PDB entry 1FFK | X-ray diffraction, 2.40 A resolution | chains 0 and B of the 29 polymer chains in the assembly

Chain 0:
Molecule: 23S RRNA
Organism: Haloarcula marismortui
Sequence (2922 nucleotides; each row starts with the number of its first residue):
     2 UUGGCUACUA UGCCAGCUGG UGGAUUGCUC GGCUCAGGCG CUGAUGAAGG ACGUGCCAAG
    62 CUGCGAUAAG CCAUGGGGAG CCGCACGGAG GCGAAGAACC AUGGAUUUCC GAAUGAGAAU
   122 CUCUCUAACA AUUGCUUCGC GCAAUGAGGA ACCCCGAGAA CUGAAACAUC UCAGUAUCGG
   182 GAGGAACAGA AAACGCAAUG UGAUGUCGUU AGUAACCGCG AGUGAACGCG AUACAGCCCA
   242 AACCGAAGCC CUCACGGGCA AUGUGGUGUC AGGGCUACCU CUCAUCAGCC GACCGUCUCG
   302 ACGAAGUCUC UUGGAACAGA GCGUGAUACA GGGUGACAAC CCCGUACUCG AGACCAGUAC
   362 GACGUGCGGU AGUGCCAGAG UAGCGGGGGU UGGAUAUCCC UCGCGAAUAA CGCAGGCAUC
   422 GACUGCGAAG GCUAAACACA ACCUGAGACC GAUAGUGAAC AAGUAGUGUG AACGAACGCU
   482 GCAAAGUACC CUCAGAAGGG AGGCGAAAUA GAGCAUGAAA UCAGUUGGCG AUCGAGCGAC
   542 AGGGCAUACA AGGUCCCUCG ACGAAUGACC GACGCGCGAG CGUCCAGUAA GACUCACGGG
   602 AAGCCGAUGU UCUGUCGUAC GUUUUGAAAA ACGAGCCAGG GAGUGUGUCU GCAUGGCAAG
   662 UCUAACCGGA GUAUCCGGGG AGGCACAGGG AAACCGACAU GGCCGCAGGG CUUUGCCCGA
   722 GGGCCGCCGU CUUCAAGGGC GGGGAGCCAU GUGGACACGA CCCGAAUCCG GACGAUCUAC
   782 GCAUGGACAA GAUGAAGCGU GCCGAAAGGC ACGUGGAAGU CUGUUAGAGU UGGUGUCCUA
   842 CAAUACCCUC UCGUGAUCUA UGUGUAGGGG UGAAAGGCCC AUCGAGUCCG GCAACAGCUG
   902 GUUCCAAUCG AAACAUGUCG AAGCAUGACC UCCGCCGAGG UAGUCUGUGA GGUAGAGCGA
   962 CCGAUUGGUG UGUCCGCCUC CGAGAGGAGU CGGCACACCU GUCAAACUCC AAACUUACAG
  1022 ACGCCGUUUG ACGCGGGGAU UCCGGUGCGC GGGGUAAGCC UGUGUACCAG GAGGGGAACA
  1082 ACCCAGAGAU AGGUUAAGGU CCCCAAGUGU GGAUUAAGUG UAAUCCUCUG AAGGUGGUCU
  1142 CGAGCCCUAG ACAGCCGGGA GGUGAGCUUA GAAGCAGCUA CCCUCUAAGA AAAGCGUAAC
  1202 AGCUUACCGG CCGAGGUUUG AGGCGCCCAA AAUGAUCGGG ACUCAAAUCC ACCACCGAGA
  1262 CCUGUCCGUA CCACUCAUAC UGGUAAUCGA GUAGAUUGGC GCUCUAAUUG GAUGGAAGUA
  1322 GGGGUGAAAA CUCCUAUGGA CCGAUUAGUG ACGAAAAUCC UGGCCAUAGU AGCAGCGAUA
  1382 GUCGGGUGAG AACCCCGACG GCCUAAUGGA UAAGGGUUCC UCAGCACUGC UGAUCAGCUG
  1442 AGGGUUAGCC GGUCCUAAGU CAUACCGCAA CUCGACUAUG ACGAAAUGGG AAACGGGUUA
  1502 AUAUUCCCGU GCCACUAUGC AGUGAAAGUU GACGCCCUGG GGUCGAUCAC GCUGGGCAUU
  1562 CGCCCAGUCG AACCGUCCAA CUCCGUGGAA GCCGUAAUGG CAGGAAGCGG ACGAACGGCG
  1622 GCAUAGGGAA ACGUGAUUCA ACCUGGGGCC CAUGAAAAGA CGAGCAUAGU GUCCGUACCG
  1682 AGAACCGACA CAGGUGUCCA UGGCGGCGAA AGCCAAGGCC UGUCGGGAGC AACCAACGUU
  1742 AGGGAAUUCG GCAAGUUAGU CCCGUACCUU CGGAAGAAGG GAUGCCUGCU CCGGAACGGA
  1802 GCAGGUCGCA GUGACUCGGA AGCUCGGACU GUCUAGUAAC AACAUAGGUG ACCGCAAAUC
  1862 CGCAAGGACU CGUACGGUCA CUGAAUCCUG CCCAGUGCAG GUAUCUGAAC ACCUCGUACA
  1922 AGAGGACGAA GGACCUGUCA ACGGCGGGGG UAACUAUGAC CCUCUUAAGG UAGCGUAGUA
  1982 CCUUGCCGCA UCAGUAGCGG CUUGCAUGAA UGGAUUAACC AGAGCUUCAC UGUCCCAACG
  2042 UUGGGCCCGG UGAACUGUAC AUUCCAGUGC GGAGUCUGGA GACACCCAGG GGGAAGCGAA
  2102 GACCCUAUGG AGCUUUACUG CAGGCUGUCG CUGAGACGUG GUCGCCGAUG UGCAGCAUAG
  2162 GUAGGAGACA CUACACAGGU ACCCGCGCUA GCGGGCCACC GAGUCAACAG UGAAAUACUA
  2222 CCCGUCGGUG ACUGCGACUC UCACUCCGGG AGGAGGACAC CGAUAGCCGG GCAGUUUGAC
  2282 UGGGGCGGUA CGCGCUCGAA AAGAUAUCGA GCGCGCCCUA UGGCUAUCUC AGCCGGGACA
  2342 GAGACCCGGC GAAGAGUGCA AGAGCAAAAG AUAGCUUGAC AGUGUUCUUC CCAACGAGGA
  2402 ACGCUGACGC GAAAGCGUGG UCUAGCGAAC CAAUUAGCCU GCUUGAUGCG GGCAAUUGAU
  2462 GACAGAAAAG CUACCCUAGG GAUAACAGAG UCGUCACUCG CAAGAGCACA UAUCGACCGA
  2522 GUGGCUUGCU ACCUCGAUGU CGGUUCCCUC CAUCCUGCCC GUGCAGAAGC GGGCAAGGGU
  2582 GAGGUUGUUC GCCUAUUAAA GGAGGUCGUG AGCUGGGUUU AGACCGUCGU GAGACAGGUC
  2642 GGCUGCUAUC UACUGGGUGU GUAAUGGUGU CUGACAAGAA CGACCGUAUA GUACGAGAGG
  2702 AACUACGGUU GGUGGCCACU GGUGUACCGG UUGUUCGAGA GAGCACGUGC CGGGUAGCCA
  2762 CGCCACACGG GGUAAGAGCU GAACGCAUCU AAGCUCGAAA CCCACUUGGA AAAGAGACAC
  2822 CGCCGAGGUC CCGCGUACAA GACGCGGUCG AUAGACUCGG GGUGUGCGCG UCGAGGUAAC
  2882 GAGACGUUAA GCCCACGAGC ACUAACAGAC CAAAGCCAUC AU
Unresolved in the structure: 2-9, 126-128, 715, 971-998, 1161-1206, 1560, 1952-1963, 2137-2236, 2339-2343, 2664-2666, 2915-2923
Sequence notes: conflict C560 (U3155 in 3377779)
Bound ions: Mg2+ site 1: G627, A2483, C2534; K+: G2102, G2482, C2536; Mg2+ site 2: A2483, C2533, C2534

Chain B:
Name: Ribosomal protein L3
Organism: Haloarcula marismortui
Notes: engineered mutation(s): GLU67 DELETION, TYR312 INSERTION
UniProt: P20279 (RL3_HALMA); numbering as in UniProt; present here: 1-310, 312-337
Chain sequence (337 residues; numbered 1 to 337; the number before each row is that of its first residue):
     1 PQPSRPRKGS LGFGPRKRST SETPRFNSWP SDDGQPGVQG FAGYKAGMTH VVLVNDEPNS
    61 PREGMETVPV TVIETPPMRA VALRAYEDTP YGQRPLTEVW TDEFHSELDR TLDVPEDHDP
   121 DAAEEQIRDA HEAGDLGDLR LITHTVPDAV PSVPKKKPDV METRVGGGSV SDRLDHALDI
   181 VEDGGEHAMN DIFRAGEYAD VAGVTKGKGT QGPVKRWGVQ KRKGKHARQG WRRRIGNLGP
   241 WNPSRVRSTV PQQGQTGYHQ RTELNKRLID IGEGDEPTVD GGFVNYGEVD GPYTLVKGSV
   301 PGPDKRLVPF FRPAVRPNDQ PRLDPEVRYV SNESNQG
Sequence notes: insertion (311)

How chain 0 and chain B interact:
Residue-residue contacts (89; chain 0 residue first):
  U837(0) with Gly230(B), phosphate contact
  U1234(0) with Pro243(B), base contact
  A1733(0) with Gln211(B), sugar contact; Gly212(B), phosphate contact
  C1734(0) with Gly212(B), phosphate contact
  C1735(0) with Gly230(B), phosphate contact; Trp231(B), phosphate contact; Arg232(B), phosphate contact
  A1736(0) with Gly230(B), phosphate contact
  U2034(0) with Gly224(B), phosphate contact
  C2035(0) with Lys223(B), phosphate contact; Gly224(B), phosphate contact
  A2038(0) with Gln220(B), phosphate contact; Lys221(B), phosphate contact
  G2093(0) with Asn237(B), phosphate contact; Leu238(B), phosphate contact; Ser244(B), sugar contact; Arg245(B), base contact
  G2094(0) with Ser244(B), sugar contact
  U2546(0) with Gly236(B), sugar contact
  C2547(0) with Val219(B), phosphate contact; Gln220(B), phosphate contact
  C2548(0) with Arg7(B), phosphate contact; Lys8(B), phosphate contact; Val250(B), sugar contact
  G2580(0) with Pro6(B), phosphate contact
  G2582(0) with Pro3(B), phosphate contact; Ser4(B), phosphate contact
  U2607(0) with Trp241(B), phosphate contact; Asn242(B), phosphate contact
  G2609(0) with Pro240(B), sugar contact; Trp241(B), sugar contact
  G2613(0) with Gly236(B), base contact
  C2614(0) with His226(B), sugar contact
  A2653(0) with Val246(B), sugar contact
  C2654(0) with Ser248(B), phosphate contact
  U2655(0) with Ser248(B), sugar contact
  G2656(0) with Pro15(B), phosphate contact; Arg16(B), phosphate contact; Lys17(B), phosphate contact; Gln255(B), sugar contact
  G2657(0) with Lys17(B), phosphate contact; Arg18(B), phosphate contact
  U2671(0) with Met161(B), phosphate contact
  C2672(0) with Met161(B), phosphate contact; Glu162(B), phosphate contact
  U2673(0) with Gln93(B), phosphate contact
  G2674(0) with Gly92(B), phosphate contact
  A2678(0) with Gly12(B), base contact
  G2679(0) with Gly12(B), sugar contact
  A2681(0) with Ser10(B), base contact
  U2714(0) with Gly9(B), phosphate contact
  G2715(0) with Gly9(B), phosphate contact; Ser10(B), phosphate contact
  G2716(0) with Gly302(B), sugar contact
  C2717(0) with Thr205(B), phosphate contact; Lys206(B), phosphate contact; Pro303(B), phosphate contact
  A2719(0) with Met48(B), sugar contact; Thr49(B), sugar contact
  U2756(0) with Gln336(B), phosphate contact; Gly337(B), phosphate contact
  A2757(0) with Gln336(B), phosphate contact
  C2765(0) with Gly298(B), sugar contact
  A2766(0) with Leu264(B), sugar contact
  U2808(0) with Gly14(B), sugar contact; Arg261(B), phosphate contact
  G2809(0) with Gly14(B), sugar contact
  C2819(0) with Thr97(B), phosphate contact
  C2821(0) with Pro115(B), phosphate contact
  U2837(0) with Leu307(B), base contact
  A2838(0) with Lys206(B), phosphate contact; Gly207(B), phosphate contact
  C2839(0) with Gly207(B), phosphate contact; Lys208(B), phosphate contact; Gly209(B), phosphate contact
  A2840(0) with Gly209(B), phosphate contact
  C2846(0) with Pro154(B), phosphate contact
  G2847(0) with Pro154(B), phosphate contact
  U2853(0) with Val153(B), phosphate contact
  G2861(0) with Gly281(B), sugar contact; Ser334(B), sugar contact
  G2862(0) with Gly337(B), phosphate contact
  G2863(0) with Gly337(B), phosphate contact
  C2897(0) with Val284(B), sugar contact; Asn285(B), phosphate contact
  G2898(0) with Asn285(B), phosphate contact; Gly287(B), phosphate contact
  A2899(0) with Gly287(B), phosphate contact
Other interface residues (no listed pair), chain 0 (69 interface residues in all): G836, U2545, U2581, U2669, C2707, C2718, U2807, A2818, A2820, C2822, G2860
Other interface residues (no listed pair), chain B (96 interface residues in all): Gln2, Arg5, Leu11, Phe13, Ser28, Asn59, Pro69, Pro95, Leu96, Glu98, Leu112, Val114, Asp117, His118, Pro151, Lys155, Lys157, Thr210, Gln229, Arg233, Ile235, Gly239, Thr249, Gln252, Gly254, Thr262, Asn265, Gly282, Val300, Asp304, Arg306

Overview:
69 residues of chain 0 face 96 of chain B across their interface. The Mg2+ site 1 is built by G627(0),
A2483(0) and C2534(0). G2102(0), G2482(0) and C2536(0) coordinate K+.
Chain 0 is 23S RRNA and chain B is Ribosomal protein L3, both from Haloarcula marismortui; the structure,
Crystal structure of the large ribosomal subunit from haloarcula marismortui at 2.4 angstrom resolution, was
determined by X-ray diffraction.
